9EWP - chain A; structure by X-ray diffraction, 1.21 A resolution.

Chain A:
Name: Ubiquitin-conjugating enzyme E2 6
Organism: Saccharomyces cerevisiae
Notes: EC 2.3.2.23
Reference sequence: A0A8H8ULW7 (A0A8H8ULW7_YEASX); numbering as in UniProt (aligned over 1-172)
Chain sequence (178 residues; row label = number of the first residue in the row):
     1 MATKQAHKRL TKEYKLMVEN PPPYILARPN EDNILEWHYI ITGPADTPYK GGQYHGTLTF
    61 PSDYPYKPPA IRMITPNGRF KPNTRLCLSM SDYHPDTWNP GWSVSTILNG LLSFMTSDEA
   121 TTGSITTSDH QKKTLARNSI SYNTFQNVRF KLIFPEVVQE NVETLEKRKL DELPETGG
Not modelled in the structure: 1, 174-178
Sequence notes: expression tag (173-178)
Bound ions: Na+ site 1 near Glu31 (its only coordinating residue here); Na+ site 2 near Asp32 (its only coordinating residue here); Cd2+ site 1: Asp46, Cys87, Glu163, Glu166; Cd2+ site 2: Cys87, Thr121, Glu163, Glu166 (together with 1,2-ethanediol); Cd2+ site 3: His94, Asp96; Cd2+ site 4 near His130 (its only coordinating residue here)

Summary:
The Cd2+ site 1 is built by Asp46, Cys87, Glu163 and Glu166. Cys87, Thr121, Glu163 and Glu166 form the Cd2+
site 2.
Chain A is Ubiquitin-conjugating enzyme E2 6 (Saccharomyces cerevisiae); the structure, Crystal structure of
yeast E2 Ubiquitin-conjugating enzyme Ubc6 UBC domain, was determined by X-ray diffraction together with 9EN5
from the same study.
